Entry 7CY8 (X-ray diffraction, 2.40 A resolution); this record covers chains A and C of the 3 polymer chains in the assembly.

Chain A:
Protein: Maltodextrin-binding protein, 5-methylcytosine-modifying enzyme 1
From: Escherichia coli
Notes: EC 1.14.99.-
Reference sequence: chimeric construct of A0A376KDN7, A0A2K3D5Z7: residues -372 to -7 from A0A376KDN7 (A0A376KDN7_ECOLX) positions 27-392 (UniProt number = residue number + 399); residues 1-532 from A0A2K3D5Z7 positions 1-532 (same numbers)
Sequence (917 residues; row label = number of the first residue in the row; numbers below 1 keep their minus sign (Met-373 is residue -373)):
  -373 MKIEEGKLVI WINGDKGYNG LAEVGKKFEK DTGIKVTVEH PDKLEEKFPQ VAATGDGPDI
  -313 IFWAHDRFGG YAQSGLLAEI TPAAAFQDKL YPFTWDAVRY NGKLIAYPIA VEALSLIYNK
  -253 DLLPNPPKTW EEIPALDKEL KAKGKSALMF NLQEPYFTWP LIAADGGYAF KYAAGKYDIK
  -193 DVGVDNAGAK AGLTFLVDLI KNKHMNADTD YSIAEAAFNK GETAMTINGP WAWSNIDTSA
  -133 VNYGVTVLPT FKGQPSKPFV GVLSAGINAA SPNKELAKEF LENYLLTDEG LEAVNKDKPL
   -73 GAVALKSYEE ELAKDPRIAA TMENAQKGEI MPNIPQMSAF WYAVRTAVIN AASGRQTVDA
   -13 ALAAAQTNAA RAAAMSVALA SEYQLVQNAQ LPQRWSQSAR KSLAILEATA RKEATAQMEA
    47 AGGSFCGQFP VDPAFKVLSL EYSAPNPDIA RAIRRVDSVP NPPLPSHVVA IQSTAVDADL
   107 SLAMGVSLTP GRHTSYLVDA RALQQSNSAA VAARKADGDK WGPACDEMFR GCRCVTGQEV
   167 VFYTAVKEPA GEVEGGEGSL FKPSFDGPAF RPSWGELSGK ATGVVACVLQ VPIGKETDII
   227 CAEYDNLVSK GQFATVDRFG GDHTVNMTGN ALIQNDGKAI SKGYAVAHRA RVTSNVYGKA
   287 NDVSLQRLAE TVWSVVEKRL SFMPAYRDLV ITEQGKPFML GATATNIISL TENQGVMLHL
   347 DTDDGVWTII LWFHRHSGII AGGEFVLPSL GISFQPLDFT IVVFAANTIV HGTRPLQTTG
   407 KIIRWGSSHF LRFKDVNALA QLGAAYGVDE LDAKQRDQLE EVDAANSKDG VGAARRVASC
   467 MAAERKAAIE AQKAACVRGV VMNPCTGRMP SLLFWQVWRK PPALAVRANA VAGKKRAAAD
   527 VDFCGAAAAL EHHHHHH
Disordered / not traced: -373 to -367, -341 to -339, -320 to -316, 177-184, 508-543
Sequence notes: initiating methionine (-373); engineered mutation Ala-291 (Asp108 in A0A376KDN7), Ala-290 (Lys109 in A0A376KDN7), Ala-201 (Glu198 in A0A376KDN7), Ala-200 (Asn199 in A0A376KDN7), Ala-134 (Lys265 in A0A376KDN7), Ala-11 (Lys388 in A0A376KDN7), Ala-10 (Asp389 in A0A376KDN7); linker (-6 to 0); expression tag (533-543)
UniProt features mapped onto this chain:
  - binding site (L-ascorbate): Ser335 to Thr337, His397 to Thr399
  - binding site (Fe cation): His345, Asp347, His397
Bound ions: Fe2+: His345, Asp347, His397 (together with ascorbic acid)
Ligand contacts: ascorbic acid (ASC): Val251, Ser335, Thr337, Val342, His345, Ile356, Trp358, Phe371, His397, Gly398, Thr399, Gly412, Ser413, Ser414
Reported in the primary citation:
  - Fe2+ coordination: His345, Asp347, His397
  - binding site for ascorbic acid: Arg244, Ser335, Thr337, Val342, Ile356, Trp358, Phe371, Thr399, Ser414
  - mutagenesis - R244A, F245A, H249A, Y270A, T337A, H345A, D347N, D350N, W358A, T399A, R418A, S465A, R471A: abolished catalytic activity
  - mutagenesis - N261A, K264A, R275A (>30-fold), S335A, V342A, F416A, K420A (>30-fold), R461A, K472A (>30-fold), R484A (>30-fold), R494A (>30-fold): decreased catalytic activity
  - binding site for the 14-nt DNA strand: Arg244, Phe245, Asp262, Lys264, Tyr270, Ala271, Val272, Arg275, Asp350, Phe416, Arg418
  - contacts within the chain: Arg244-Asp347 (hydrogen bond), Arg244-Phe245 (cation-pi contact)
  - binding site for the 14-nt DNA strand (chain C): Asn261, Arg461, Ser465, Ala468, Arg471, Lys472
  - catalytic residues: Arg244
  - conformationally variable residues (order/disorder transition): Arg244 to His249
  - specificity-determining residues: Trp358 (proposed by the authors, not directly observed)

Chain C:
Molecule: 14-nt DNA strand
Sequence (14 nucleotides; row label = number of the first residue in the row):
     1 CCCGCGCGGG ATGT
Disordered / not traced: 1-2, 12-14
Modified / non-standard residues: 5CM (5-methyl-2'-deoxy-cytidine-5'-monophosphate) at position 3

How chain A and chain C interact:
Contacting residue pairs (12):
  Gln260(A) - DG9(C)  sugar contact
  Gln260(A) - DG10(C)  sugar contact
  Asn261(A) - DG8(C)  base contact
  Asn261(A) - DG9(C)  base contact
  Arg461(A) - DC7(C)  phosphate contact
  Arg461(A) - DG8(C)  phosphate contact
  Ser465(A) - DG9(C)  hydrogen bond to the phosphate
  Ala468(A) - DG10(C)  phosphate contact
  Arg471(A) - DG9(C)  hydrogen bond to the phosphate
  Arg471(A) - DG10(C)  salt bridge to the phosphate
  Lys472(A) - DG10(C)  salt bridge to the phosphate
  Lys472(A) - DA11(C)  base contact

Overview:
7 residues of chain A face 5 of chain C across their interface; the contacts include 2 hydrogen bonds and 2
salt bridges. Polar pairs include Ser465(A)-DG9(C), Arg471(A)-DG9(C) and Arg471(A)-DG10(C). From the paper:
the catalytic residue Arg244(A); R244A, F245A and H249A of chain A, among others, abolish catalytic activity;
24 substitutions were tested in all.
Here chain A is Maltodextrin-binding protein, 5-methylcytosine-modifying enzyme 1 (Escherichia coli) and chain
C is a 14-nt DNA strand. Entry 7CY8 (Crystal Structure of CMD1 in complex with 5mC-DNA and vitamin C) was
determined by X-ray diffraction (same publication as 7CY4, 7CY5, 7CY6 and 7CY7).
